PDB entry 5W7G | electron microscopy, 4.50 A resolution (low resolution: residue-level contacts below are approximate; hydrogen-bond / salt-bridge calls are withheld) | chains G and q of the 44 polymer chains in the assembly

== Chain G ==
Name: ORF140
Organism: Acidianus filamentous virus 1
UniProtKB: Q70LC6 (Y140_AFV1Y); numbering as in UniProt (aligned over 1-140)
Chain sequence (140 residues; numbered 1 to 140; the number before each row is that of its first residue):
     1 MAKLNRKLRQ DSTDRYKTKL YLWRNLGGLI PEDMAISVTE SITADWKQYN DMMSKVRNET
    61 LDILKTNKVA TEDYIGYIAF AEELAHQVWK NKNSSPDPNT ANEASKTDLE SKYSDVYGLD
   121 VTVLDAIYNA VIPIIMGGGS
Unresolved in the structure: 1-5, 137-140

== Chain q ==
Molecule: 252-nt DNA strand
Organism: Acidianus filamentous virus 1
Sequence (252 nucleotides; numbered 1 to 252; the number before each row is that of its first residue):
     1 ATATATATAT ATATATATAT ATATATATAT ATATATATAT ATATATATAT ATATATATAT
    61 ATATATATAT ATATATATAT ATATATATAT ATATATATAT ATATATATAT ATATATATAT
   121 ATATATATAT ATATATATAT ATATATATAT ATATATATAT ATATATATAT ATATATATAT
   181 ATATATATAT ATATATATAT ATATATATAT ATATATATAT ATATATATAT ATATATATAT
   241 ATATATATAT AT

== How chain G and chain q interact ==
Contacting residue pairs (25):
  Arg-15(G) / DT198(q)
  Arg-15(G) / DA199(q)
  Tyr-16(G) / DA209(q)
  Tyr-16(G) / DT210(q)
  Trp-23(G) / DA211(q)
  Trp-23(G) / DT212(q)
  Arg-24(G) / DT210(q)
  Arg-24(G) / DA211(q)
  Ser-41(G) / DT210(q)
  Ala-44(G) / DA209(q)
  Asp-45(G) / DT208(q)
  Asp-45(G) / DA209(q)
  Gln-48(G) / DT208(q)
  Gln-48(G) / DA209(q)
  Tyr-49(G) / DA207(q)
  Tyr-49(G) / DT208(q)
  Ile-75(G) / DT204(q)
  Ile-75(G) / DA205(q)
  Ala-79(G) / DT206(q)
  Glu-82(G) / DA207(q)
  His-86(G) / DA207(q)
  His-86(G) / DT208(q)
  Tyr-113(G) / DT206(q)
  Ile-135(G) / DT208(q)
  Ile-135(G) / DA209(q)
Also at the interface, not in a pair above, chain G (18 interface residues in all): Leu-20, Glu-83, Met-136

== In short ==
Chain G and chain q form an interface of 18 and 11 residues respectively.
Chain G is ORF140 and chain q is a 252-nt DNA strand, both from Acidianus filamentous virus 1; the structure,
An envelope of a filamentous hyperthermophilic virus carries lipids in a horseshoe conformation, was
determined by electron microscopy.
